PDB entry 8SNB | electron microscopy, 3.30 A resolution | chains 8R and 8S of the 454 polymer chains in the assembly

Chain 8R (and 8S):
Protein: Tektin
Source organism: Strongylocentrotus purpuratus
Notes: chain 8S of this document is another copy of the same molecule, construct and numbering; everything in this record applies to it too
UniProtKB: Q26623 (Q26623_STRPU); residue numbers follow UniProt; this construct covers 1-402
Sequence (402 residues; numbered 1 to 402; the number before each row is that of its first residue):
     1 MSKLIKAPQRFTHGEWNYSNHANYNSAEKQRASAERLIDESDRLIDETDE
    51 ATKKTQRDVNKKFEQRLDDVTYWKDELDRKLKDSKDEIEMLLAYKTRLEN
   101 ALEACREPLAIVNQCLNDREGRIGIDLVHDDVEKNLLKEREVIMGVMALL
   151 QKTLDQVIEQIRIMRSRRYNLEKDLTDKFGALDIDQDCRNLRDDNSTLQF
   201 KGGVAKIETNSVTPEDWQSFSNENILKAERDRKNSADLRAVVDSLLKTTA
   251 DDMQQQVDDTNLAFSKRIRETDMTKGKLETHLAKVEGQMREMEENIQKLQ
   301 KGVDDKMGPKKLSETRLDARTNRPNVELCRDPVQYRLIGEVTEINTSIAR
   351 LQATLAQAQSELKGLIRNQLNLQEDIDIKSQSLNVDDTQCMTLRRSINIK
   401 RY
Unresolved in the structure: 1, 402 (chain 8S: 1, 279-374, 402)

Interface between chain 8R and chain 8S:
Contacting residue pairs (140):
  Glu120(8R) with Arg10(8S), salt bridge
  Gly124(8R) with Phe11(8S)
  Ile125(8R) with Phe11(8S), hydrophobic; Trp16(8S); Ser19(8S)
  Asp126(8R) with Trp16(8S), hydrogen bond
  Leu127(8R) with Pro8(8S); Gln9(8S); Arg10(8S); Phe11(8S), hydrogen bond (backbone-backbone)
  Val128(8R) with Phe11(8S); Thr12(8S); His13(8S)
  His129(8R) with Phe11(8S), hydrogen bond (backbone-backbone)
  Glu133(8R) with Arg10(8S), salt bridge
  Arg267(8R) with His13(8S), hydrogen bond; Trp16(8S)
  Glu270(8R) with His13(8S), salt bridge; Trp16(8S)
  Thr274(8R) with Trp16(8S); Asn20(8S); Tyr24(8S), hydrogen bond
  Lys277(8R) with Tyr24(8S)
  Leu278(8R) with Tyr24(8S), hydrophobic
  His281(8R) with Tyr24(8S); Ala27(8S); Glu28(8S)
  Lys284(8R) with Arg31(8S)
  Gln288(8R) with Ala34(8S); Glu35(8S); Ile38(8S)
  Met292(8R) with Leu37(8S), hydrophobic; Ile38(8S), hydrophobic
  Asn295(8R) with Leu37(8S); Ile38(8S); Ser41(8S), hydrogen bond
  Lys298(8R) with Ile45(8S)
  Leu299(8R) with Ser41(8S); Ile45(8S), hydrophobic
  Lys306(8R) with Thr48(8S), hydrogen bond; Asp49(8S), salt bridge; Thr52(8S)
  Gly308(8R) with Asp193(8S)
  Pro309(8R) with Gln56(8S); Asp193(8S)
  Lys310(8R) with Phe200(8S)
  Lys311(8R) with Leu198(8S); Phe200(8S)
  Leu312(8R) with Arg192(8S); Asp193(8S); Leu198(8S), hydrophobic
  Glu314(8R) with Gln199(8S); Phe200(8S); Lys201(8S), hydrogen bond (side chain-backbone); Val204(8S)
  Thr315(8R) with Leu191(8S); Leu198(8S); Gln199(8S); Lys201(8S)
  Arg316(8R) with Val59(8S); Asn60(8S), hydrogen bond; Phe63(8S); Cys188(8S), hydrogen bond (side chain-backbone); Arg189(8S), hydrogen bond (side chain-backbone); Leu191(8S)
  Leu317(8R) with Val204(8S), hydrophobic; Ala205(8S), hydrophobic
  Asp318(8R) with Lys201(8S), salt bridge
  Ala319(8R) with Ile184(8S); Cys188(8S), hydrophobic
  Arg320(8R) with Phe63(8S); Arg66(8S); Asp185(8S), salt bridge; Cys188(8S)
  Thr321(8R) with Glu208(8S)
  Asn322(8R) with Ile184(8S)
  Arg323(8R) with Arg66(8S)
  Pro324(8R) with Asp177(8S)
  Asn325(8R) with Asp177(8S)
  Val326(8R) with Val212(8S); Trp217(8S); Phe220(8S), hydrophobic
  Glu327(8R) with Asp177(8S); Lys178(8S), salt bridge; Ala181(8S); Trp217(8S), hydrogen bond
  Leu328(8R) with Asn210(8S); Ser211(8S); Val212(8S), hydrogen bond (backbone-backbone)
  Cys329(8R) with Arg66(8S), hydrogen bond; Val212(8S)
  Arg330(8R) with Ile207(8S); Ser211(8S), hydrogen bond (side chain-backbone); Val212(8S), hydrogen bond (backbone-backbone); Thr213(8S); Pro214(8S)
  Asp331(8R) with Arg66(8S), salt bridge
  Pro332(8R) with Lys62(8S)
  Val333(8R) with Lys62(8S); Phe63(8S), hydrophobic; Arg66(8S)
  Gln334(8R) with Lys206(8S); Ile207(8S); Glu208(8S)
  Tyr335(8R) with Ile207(8S), hydrophobic
  Arg336(8R) with Lys54(8S); Thr55(8S); Asp58(8S), salt bridge; Val59(8S)
  Leu337(8R) with Val59(8S), hydrophobic
  Ile338(8R) with Ala205(8S); Lys206(8S)
  Glu340(8R) with Thr55(8S), hydrogen bond; Val59(8S)
  Glu343(8R) with Thr55(8S)
  Ile344(8R) with Thr52(8S)
  Ser347(8R) with Thr48(8S)
  Arg350(8R) with Leu44(8S); Glu47(8S), salt bridge
  Leu351(8R) with Leu44(8S), hydrophobic; Ile45(8S), hydrophobic; Thr48(8S)
  Thr354(8R) with Leu44(8S)
  Gln357(8R) with Leu37(8S)
  Ala358(8R) with Leu37(8S), hydrophobic
  Glu361(8R) with Gln30(8S), hydrogen bond; Ser33(8S), hydrogen bond; Ala34(8S); Leu37(8S)
  Gly364(8R) with Gln30(8S)
  Leu365(8R) with Gln30(8S); Ala34(8S), hydrophobic
  Asn368(8R) with Ser26(8S), hydrogen bond (side chain-backbone); Ala27(8S); Gln30(8S)
  Asn371(8R) with Asn23(8S)
  Leu372(8R) with Ala27(8S), hydrophobic
  Asp375(8R) with Asn23(8S), hydrogen bond
  Lys379(8R) with Trp16(8S); Asn20(8S)
Interface residues without a listed pair, chain 8R (73 interface residues in all): Asp130, Val285, Glu291, Met307, Arg367
Interface residues without a listed pair, chain 8S (66 interface residues in all): Arg43, Ala51, Gly202

Summary:
The interface between chain 8R and chain 8S involves 73 residues on one side and 66 on the other; the contacts
include 21 hydrogen bonds and 10 salt bridges. Polar contacts include Glu120(8R)-Arg10(8S),
Glu133(8R)-Arg10(8S) and Glu270(8R)-His13(8S).
Both chains are Tektin (Strongylocentrotus purpuratus). Entry 8SNB (atomic model of sea urchin sperm doublet
microtubule (48-nm periodicity)) was determined by electron microscopy together with 8OU0 from the same study.
